Entry 2EX1 (X-ray diffraction, 2.00 A resolution); this record covers chain A.

Chain A:
Name: a2,3-sialyltransferase, a2, a6-sialyltransferase
Organism: Pasteurella multocida
Notes: EC 2.4.99.4, 2.4.99.6, 2.4.99.9
UniProtKB: Q15KI8 (Q15KI8_PASMU); numbering as in UniProt (aligned over 26-412)
Amino-acid sequence (399 residues; row label = number of the first residue in the row):
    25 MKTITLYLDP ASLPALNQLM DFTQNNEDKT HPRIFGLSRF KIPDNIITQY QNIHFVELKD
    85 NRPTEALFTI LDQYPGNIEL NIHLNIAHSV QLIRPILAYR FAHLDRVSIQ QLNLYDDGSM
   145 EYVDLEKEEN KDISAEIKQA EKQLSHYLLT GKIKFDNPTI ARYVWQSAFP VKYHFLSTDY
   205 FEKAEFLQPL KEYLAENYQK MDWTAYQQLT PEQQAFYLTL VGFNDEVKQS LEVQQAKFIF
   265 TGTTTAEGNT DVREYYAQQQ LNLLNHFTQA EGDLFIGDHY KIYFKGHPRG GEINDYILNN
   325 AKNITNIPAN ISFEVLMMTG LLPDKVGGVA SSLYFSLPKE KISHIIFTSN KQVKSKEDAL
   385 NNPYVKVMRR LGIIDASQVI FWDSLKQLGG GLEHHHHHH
Not modelled in the structure: 376-384, 413-423
Ligand contacts: cytidine-5'-monophosphate (C5P): Ser36, Leu37, Ser143, Thr265, Gly266, Lys309, Gly310, His311, Pro312, Ile335, Ser336, Phe337, Glu338, Ser355, Ser356, Leu357

Summary:
Ligands of chain A: cytidine-5'-monophosphate.
Chain A is a2,3-sialyltransferase, a2, a6-sialyltransferase (Pasteurella multocida); the structure, Crystal
structure of mutifunctional sialyltransferase from Pasteurella multocida with CMP bound, was determined by
X-ray diffraction (same publication as 2EX0).
